PDB entry 2V0J | X-ray diffraction, 2.00 A resolution | chain A

[Chain A]
Molecule: Bifunctional protein glmu
From: Haemophilus influenzae
Notes: EC 2.-.-.-
UniProtKB: P43889 (GLMU_HAEIN); residue numbers follow UniProt; this construct covers 1-456
Amino-acid sequence (456 residues; each row starts with the number of its first residue):
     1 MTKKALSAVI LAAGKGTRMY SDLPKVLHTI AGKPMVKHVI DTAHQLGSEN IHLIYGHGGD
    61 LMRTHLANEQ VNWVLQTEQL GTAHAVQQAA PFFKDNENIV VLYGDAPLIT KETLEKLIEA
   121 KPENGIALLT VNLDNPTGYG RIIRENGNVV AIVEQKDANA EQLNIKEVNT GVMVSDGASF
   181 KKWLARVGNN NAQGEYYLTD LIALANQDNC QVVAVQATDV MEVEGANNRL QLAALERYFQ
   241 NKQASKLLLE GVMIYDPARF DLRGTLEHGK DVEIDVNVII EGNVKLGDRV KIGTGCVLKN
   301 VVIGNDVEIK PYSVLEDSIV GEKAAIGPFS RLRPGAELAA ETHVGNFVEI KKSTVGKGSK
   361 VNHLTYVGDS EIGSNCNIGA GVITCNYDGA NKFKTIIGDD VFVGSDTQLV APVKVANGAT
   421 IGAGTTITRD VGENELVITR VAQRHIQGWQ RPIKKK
Disordered / not traced: 1-3, 453-456
Bound ions: Mg2+ site 1 near Asp-406 (its only coordinating residue here)
Ligand contacts: 5,6-dihydrouridine-5'-monophosphate (H2U): Leu-11, Ala-12, Ala-13, Gly-14, Lys-25, Gln-76, Gln-79, Leu-80, Gly-81, Thr-82, Ala-85, Tyr-103, Asp-105, Glu-195
Swiss-Prot annotation at these positions:
  - region: Leu-230 to Glu-250 (Linker)
  - active site: His-363 (Proton acceptor)
  - binding site (UDP-N-acetyl-alpha-D-glucosamine): Leu-11 to Gly-14, Lys-25, Gln-76, Gly-81, Thr-82, Tyr-103 to Asp-105, Gly-140, Glu-154, Asn-169, Asn-227, Arg-333, Lys-351, Tyr-366, Asn-377
  - binding site (Mg(2+)): Asp-105, Asn-227
  - binding site (acetyl-CoA): Ala-380, Asn-386, Tyr-387, Ser-405, Ala-423, Arg-440
From the paper describing this entry:
  - binding site for 5,6-dihydrouridine-5'-monophosphate: Gln-76
  - mutagenesis - K25A, Q76A, D105A: abolished catalytic activity
  - mutagenesis - Y103A, V223A, E224A: unchanged catalytic activity
  - catalytic residues: Lys-25, Asp-105 (proposed by the authors, not directly observed)

[Summary]
Ligands of chain A: 5,6-dihydrouridine-5'-monophosphate. UniProt lists active-site residue His-363, 19
UDP-N-acetyl-alpha-D-glucosamine-binding residues, Mg2+-binding residues Asp-105 and Asn-227 and 6
acetyl-CoA-binding residues. The paper reports catalytic residues Lys-25 and Asp-105; K25A, Q76A and D105A
abolish catalytic activity; 6 substitutions were tested in all.
Chain A is Bifunctional protein glmu (Haemophilus influenzae); the structure, Characterization of Substrate
Binding and Catalysis of the Potential Antibacterial Target N-acetylglucosamine-1-phosphate Uridyltransferase
(GlmU), was determined by X-ray diffraction (same publication as 2V0H, 2V0I, 2V0K and 2V0L).
